Entry 8BZW (X-ray diffraction, 1.10 A resolution); this record covers chains A and B.

[Chain A]
Name: 14-3-3 protein sigma
From: Homo sapiens
UniProt: P31947 (1433S_HUMAN); residues 1-231 here = UniProt positions 1-231
Sequence (236 residues; numbered -4 to 231; the number before each row is that of its first residue; numbers below 1 keep their minus sign (Gly-4 is residue -4)):
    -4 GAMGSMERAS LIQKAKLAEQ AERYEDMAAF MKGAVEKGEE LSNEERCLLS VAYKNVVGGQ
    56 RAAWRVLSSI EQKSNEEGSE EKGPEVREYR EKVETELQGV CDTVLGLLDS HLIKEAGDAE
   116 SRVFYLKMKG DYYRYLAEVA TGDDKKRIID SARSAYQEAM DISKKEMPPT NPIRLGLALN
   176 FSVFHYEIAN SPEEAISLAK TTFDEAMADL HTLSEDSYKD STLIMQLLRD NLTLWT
Covalent attachments: compound GEH linked to Cys42
Construct notes: expression tag (-4 to 0); engineered mutation Asn38 (Cys in P31947), Cys42 (Asn in P31947)
Ion coordination: Mg2+ site 1 near Glu39 (its only coordinating residue here); Mg2+ site 2 near Glu89 (its only coordinating residue here)
Residues lining bound ligands:
  - GEH (2-(4-chloranylphenoxy)-2-methyl-N-(2-sulfanylethyl)propanamide): Ser45, Val46, Phe119, Lys122, Pro167, Ile168, Gly171, Leu218, Ile219
  - SSX (4-[(2R)-3-azanyl-2-methyl-propyl]-7-methoxy-1-benzothiophene-2-carboximidamide): Glu14, Asn38, Glu39, Leu43, Val46, Asp215
Reported in the primary citation:
  - binding site for GEH: Cys42

[Chain B]
Name: ERalpha peptide
Sequence (6 residues; each row starts with the number of its first residue):
   590 GFPATV
Modified / non-standard residues: Thr594 (phosphothreonine; TPO)
Reported in the primary citation:
  - binding site for GEH: Val595

[Chain A / chain B interface]
Residue-residue contacts (22; chain A residue first):
  Lys49(A) with Thr594(B); Val595(B)
  Arg56(A) with Thr594(B)
  Arg60(A) with Phe591(B)
  Lys122(A) with Val595(B), hydrogen bond (side chain-backbone)
  Arg129(A) with Thr594(B)
  Tyr130(A) with Thr594(B)
  Gly171(A) with Val595(B)
  Leu174(A) with Ala593(B); Thr594(B); Val595(B), hydrophobic
  Asn175(A) with Thr594(B); Val595(B), hydrogen bond (side chain-backbone)
  Val178(A) with Pro592(B), hydrophobic; Ala593(B); Thr594(B)
  Glu182(A) with Pro592(B)
  Leu222(A) with Val595(B), hydrophobic
  Asn226(A) with Pro592(B); Ala593(B), hydrogen bond (side chain-backbone)
  Leu229(A) with Pro592(B), hydrophobic
  Trp230(A) with Pro592(B), hydrophobic
Also at the interface, not in a pair above, chain A (17 interface residues in all): Asp126, Ile219
Also at the interface, not in a pair above, chain B (6 interface residues in all): Gly590

[Summary]
17 residues of chain A and 6 residues of chain B are in contact; the contacts include 3 hydrogen bonds. Among
the polar pairs are Lys122(A)-Val595(B), Asn175(A)-Val595(B) and Asn226(A)-Ala593(B). Chain A binds compound
SSX. Covalently linked compound GEH: at Cys42(A). From the paper: a binding site for GEH at Cys42(A) and
Val595(B).
Chain A is 14-3-3 protein sigma (Homo sapiens) and chain B is ERalpha peptide; the structure, Co-soaked
stabilizers for ERa - 14-3-3 interaction (844_AZ210), was determined by X-ray diffraction, deposited together
with 8BWJ, 8BWX, 8BWZ, 8BX0, 8BX3, 8BX4 and 24 further entries.
